PDB entry 8QDR | X-ray diffraction, 2.00 A resolution | chains A and B

[Chain A (and B)]
Molecule: Lipoxygenase
Organism: Vitis vinifera
Notes: chain B of this document is another copy of the same molecule, construct and numbering; everything in this record applies to it too
Reference sequence: D7SLA9 (D7SLA9_VITVI); residue numbers follow UniProt; this construct covers 48-901
Sequence (863 residues; numbered 39 to 901; the number before each row is that of its first residue):
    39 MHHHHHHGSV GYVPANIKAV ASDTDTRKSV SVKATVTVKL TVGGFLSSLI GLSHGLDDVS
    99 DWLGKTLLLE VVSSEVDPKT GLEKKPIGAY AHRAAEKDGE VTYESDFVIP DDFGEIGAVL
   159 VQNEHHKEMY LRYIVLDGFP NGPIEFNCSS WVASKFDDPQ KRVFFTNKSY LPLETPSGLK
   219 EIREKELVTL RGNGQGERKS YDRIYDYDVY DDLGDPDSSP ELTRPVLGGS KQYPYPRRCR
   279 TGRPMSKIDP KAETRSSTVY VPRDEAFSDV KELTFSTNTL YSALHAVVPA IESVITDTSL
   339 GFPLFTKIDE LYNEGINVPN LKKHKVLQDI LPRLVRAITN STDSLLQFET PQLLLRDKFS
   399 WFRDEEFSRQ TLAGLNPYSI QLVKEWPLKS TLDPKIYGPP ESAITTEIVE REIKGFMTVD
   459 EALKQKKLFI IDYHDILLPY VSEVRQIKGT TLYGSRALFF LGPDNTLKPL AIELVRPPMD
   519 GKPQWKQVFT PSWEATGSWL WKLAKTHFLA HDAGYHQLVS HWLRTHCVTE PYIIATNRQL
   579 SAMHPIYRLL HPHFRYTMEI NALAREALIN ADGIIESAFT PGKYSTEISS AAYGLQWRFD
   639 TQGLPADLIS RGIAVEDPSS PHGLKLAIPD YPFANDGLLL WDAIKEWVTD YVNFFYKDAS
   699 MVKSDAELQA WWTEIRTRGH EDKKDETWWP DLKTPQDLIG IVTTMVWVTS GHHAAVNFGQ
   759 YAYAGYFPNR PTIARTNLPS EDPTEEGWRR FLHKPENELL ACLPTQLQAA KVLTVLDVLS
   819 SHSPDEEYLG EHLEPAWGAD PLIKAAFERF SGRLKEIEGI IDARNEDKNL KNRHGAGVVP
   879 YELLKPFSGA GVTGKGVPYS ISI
Not modelled in the structure: 39-65, 79-94, 306-396, 757-766, 817-823, 887-892 (chain B: 39-66, 81-94, 306-396, 756-765, 816-823, 887-893)
Construct notes: initiating methionine (39); expression tag (40-47)
Bound ions: Fe ion: H559, H564, H751, I901 (together with 1,2-ethanediol)
Residues lining bound ligands: anapoe-c12e8 (PQE; 3,6,12,15,18,21,24-heptaoxahexatriacontan-1-ol): P590, H591, W685, E825, Y826, L827, G828, E829, H830, E832, W835, F845, F848, Y897
What the authors report for this chain:
  - contacts within the chain: W189-R301 (cation-pi contact), R593-Y594, R593-Y897
  - conformationally variable residues (order/disorder transition, side-chain flip): W100, N755, V816 to D823, G887 to K893, Y897
  - binding site for anapoe-c12e8: H591, W685, H830, W835
  - allosteric site: R593, H830 (proposed by the authors, not directly observed)
  - specificity-determining residues: A602 (citing earlier work)
  - mutagenesis - R787E/K869E: decreased binding to dimer
  - mutagenesis - R787E/K869E: decreased catalytic activity

[Chain A / chain B interface]
Residue-residue contacts (51):
  E403(A) - W531(B)
  E403(A) - E532(B)
  E403(A) - A533(B)
  R407(A) - A533(B)
  E448(A) - G453(B)
  R449(A) - G453(B)  hydrogen bond (side chain-backbone)
  R449(A) - F454(B)
  K452(A) - K452(B)
  K452(A) - G453(B)
  G453(A) - E448(B)
  G453(A) - R449(B)
  G453(A) - K452(B)
  F454(A) - R449(B)
  F454(A) - W531(B)  hydrophobic
  T504(A) - W531(B)  hydrogen bond
  L505(A) - W531(B)
  K506(A) - W531(B)
  W531(A) - E403(B)
  W531(A) - F454(B)  hydrophobic
  W531(A) - F498(B)  hydrophobic
  W531(A) - P501(B)
  W531(A) - T504(B)  hydrogen bond (backbone-side chain)
  W531(A) - K506(B)
  E532(A) - E403(B)
  E532(A) - D502(B)
  E532(A) - T504(B)
  E532(A) - K869(B)
  A533(A) - E403(B)
  A533(A) - A874(B)
  A533(A) - V876(B)  hydrophobic
  T534(A) - G873(B)
  T534(A) - A874(B)  hydrogen bond (side chain-backbone)
  S536(A) - E403(B)
  W537(A) - A874(B)
  F789(A) - A874(B)  hydrophobic
  L790(A) - H872(B)
  L790(A) - G873(B)
  L790(A) - A874(B)
  L790(A) - G875(B)  hydrogen bond (backbone-backbone)
  P793(A) - G875(B)
  H872(A) - L790(B)
  G873(A) - T534(B)
  G873(A) - L790(B)
  A874(A) - A533(B)
  A874(A) - T534(B)  hydrogen bond (backbone-side chain)
  A874(A) - W537(B)
  A874(A) - F789(B)  hydrophobic
  A874(A) - L790(B)
  G875(A) - L790(B)  hydrogen bond (backbone-backbone)
  G875(A) - P793(B)
  V876(A) - A533(B)  hydrophobic
Also at the interface, not in a pair above, chain A (27 interface residues in all): D502, E864, K869
Also at the interface, not in a pair above, chain B (29 interface residues in all): E450, G500, L505, R787

[Overview]
The interface between chain A and chain B involves 27 residues on one side and 29 on the other, with 7
hydrogen bonds. Polar contacts include R449(A)-G453(B), T504(A)-W531(B) and T534(A)-A874(B). Chain A binds
anapoe-c12e8. From the paper: a binding site for anapoe-c12e8 at H591(A), W685(A) and H830(A) among others;
R787E/K869E of chain A reduce binding to dimer.
Both chains are Lipoxygenase (Vitis vinifera). Entry 8QDR (Vitis vinifera dimeric 13S-lipoxygenase LOXA in a
detergent bound open conformation) was determined by X-ray diffraction (same publication as 8QDQ).
